Entry 8IA3 (X-ray diffraction, 3.50 A resolution); this record covers chains A and F of the 8 polymer chains in the assembly.

== Chain A (and F) ==
Molecule: Upstream stimulatory factor 2
Source organism: Homo sapiens
Notes: chain F of this document is another copy of the same molecule, construct and numbering; everything in this record applies to it too
UniProtKB: Q15853 (USF2_HUMAN); residue numbers follow UniProt; this construct covers 235-346
Amino-acid sequence (114 residues; numbered 233 to 346; the number before each row is that of its first residue):
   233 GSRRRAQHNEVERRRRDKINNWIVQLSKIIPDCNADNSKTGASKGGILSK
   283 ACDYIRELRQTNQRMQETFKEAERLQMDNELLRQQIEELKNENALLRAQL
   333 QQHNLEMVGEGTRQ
Not modelled in the structure: 233-235, 344-346 (chain F: 233-235, 340-346)
Sequence notes: expression tag (233-234)
Curated features (UniProtKB/Swiss-Prot):
  - region: Leu307 to Leu328 (Leucine-zipper)
Reported in the primary citation:
  - self-association interface (contacts with another copy of this molecule): Asp249, Ile251, Asn253, Ile255, Gln257, Leu258, Lys260, Ile261, Leu280, Tyr286, Arg291, Met297, Phe301, Leu307, Leu314, Arg315, Leu321, Glu324, Asn325, Leu328, Arg329, Leu332, His335, Asn336
  - binding site for the 18-nt DNA strand: Arg237, His240, Asn241, Glu244, Arg246, Arg247, Arg248, Asn252, Lys276
  - mutagenesis - E244K (290 +/- 98 nM), R248A (460 +/- 79 nM), R248E (14-fold): decreased binding to E-box DNA
  - binding site for the 18-nt DNA strand: Lys271
  - mutagenesis - K271A, K271E, E312R/E320R: decreased signaling
  - binding site for the 18-nt DNA strand: Gln334
  - specificity-determining residues: Glu244
  - mutagenesis - H240A (210 +/- 43 nM), H240E (5-fold), E244K (290 +/- 98 nM), R247A (250 +/- 67 nM), R247E (20-fold), R248A (460 +/- 79 nM), R248E (14-fold), K271A (Kd 440 nM), K271E (9-fold): decreased binding to the 18-nt DNA strand
  - mutagenesis - E244A (72 +/- 23 nM): unchanged binding to the 18-nt DNA strand

== How chain A and chain F interact ==
Contacting residue pairs (16; chain A residue first):
  Asp285(A) - Gln317(F)  hydrogen bond
  Arg288(A) - Leu313(F)
  Arg288(A) - Gln316(F)
  Arg288(A) - Gln317(F)
  Arg288(A) - Glu320(F)  salt bridge
  Glu289(A) - Arg306(F)  salt bridge
  Glu289(A) - Leu313(F)
  Gln292(A) - Glu312(F)  hydrogen bond
  Gln292(A) - Leu313(F)
  Arg296(A) - Met309(F)  hydrogen bond
  Arg296(A) - Glu312(F)  salt bridge
  Asn325(A) - Asn253(F)
  Ala326(A) - Asp249(F)
  Arg329(A) - Asp249(F)  salt bridge
  Arg329(A) - Asn253(F)
  Ala330(A) - Arg245(F)

== In short ==
The interface between chain A and chain F involves 9 residues on one side and 10 on the other, with 3 hydrogen
bonds and 4 salt bridges. Polar contacts include Arg288(A)-Glu320(F), Glu289(A)-Arg306(F) and
Arg296(A)-Glu312(F). From the paper: a binding site for the 18-nt DNA strand at Arg237(A), His240(A) and
Asn241(A) among others; H240A, H240E and E244K of chain A, among others, reduce binding to the 18-nt DNA
strand; 11 substitutions were tested in all.
Both chains are Upstream stimulatory factor 2 (Homo sapiens). Entry 8IA3 (Crystal structure of human USF2
bHLHLZ domain in complex with DNA) was determined by X-ray diffraction.
